5GJT - chains B and L of the 4 polymer chains in the assembly; structure by X-ray diffraction, 3.10 A resolution.

# Chain B
Protein: Hemagglutinin
Source organism: Influenza A virus
Notes: fragment: hemagglutinin
UniProt: N0C8E5 (N0C8E5_9INFA); residues 1-176 here correspond to UniProt positions 345-520 (UniProt number = residue number + 344)
Sequence (182 residues; each row starts with the number of its first residue):
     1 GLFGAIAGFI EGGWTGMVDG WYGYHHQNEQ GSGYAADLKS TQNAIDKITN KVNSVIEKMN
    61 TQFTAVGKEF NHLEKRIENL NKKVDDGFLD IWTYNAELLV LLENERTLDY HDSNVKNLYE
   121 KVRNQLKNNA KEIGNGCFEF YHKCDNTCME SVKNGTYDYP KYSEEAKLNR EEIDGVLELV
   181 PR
Disordered / not traced: 1-4, 170-182
Sequence notes: expression tag (177-182)
Disulfide bonds: Cys144-Cys148
Reported in the primary citation:
  - mutagenesis - I45F: abolished binding to 3E1
  - mutagenesis - D19N: decreased binding to 3E1

# Chain L
Protein: light chain of human neutralizing antibody 3E1
Source organism: Homo sapiens
Notes: fragment: light chain of neutralizing antibody 3E1; antibody fragment or engineered binder
Sequence (214 residues; row label = number of the first residue in the row):
     1 DIQMTQSPAT LSASVGDRVS ITCRASQSIS SWLAWYQQKP GKAPKLLIYK ASSLESGVPS
    61 RFSGSGSGSE FTLTISSLQP DDFAIYYCQQ YNSYPWTFGQ GTKVEIKRTV AAPSVFIFPP
   121 SDEQLKSGTA SVVCLLNNFY PREAKVQWKV DNALQSGNSQ ESVTEQDSKD STYSLSSTLT
   181 LSKADYEKHK VYACEVTHQG LSSPVTKSFN RGEC
Disordered / not traced: 181, 213-214
Disulfide bonds: Cys23-Cys88, Cys134-Cys194

# Interface between chain B and chain L
Residue-residue contacts - 8 pairs, chain B then chain L:
  Leu38(B) - Tyr94(L)  hydrophobic
  Gln42(B) - Trp32(L)
  Gln42(B) - Tyr91(L)
  Gln42(B) - Asn92(L)  hydrogen bond (side chain-backbone)
  Ile45(B) - Trp32(L)  hydrophobic
  Asp46(B) - Ser30(L)  hydrogen bond
  Asp46(B) - Trp32(L)
  Thr49(B) - Lys50(L)

# Summary
5 residues of chain B and 6 residues of chain L are in contact, with 2 hydrogen bonds. Among the polar pairs
are Gln42(B)-Asn92(L) and Asp46(B)-Ser30(L). From the paper: I45F of chain B abolishes binding to 3E1; D19N of
chain B reduces binding to 3E1.
Here chain B is Hemagglutinin (Influenza A virus) and chain L is light chain of human neutralizing antibody
3E1 (Homo sapiens). Entry 5GJT (Crystal structure of H1 hemagglutinin from A/Washington/05/2011 in complex
with a neutralizing antibody 3E1) was determined by X-ray diffraction together with 5GJS from the same study.
